Entry 6MPZ (X-ray diffraction, 2.00 A resolution); this record covers chains A and M.

# Chain A
Protein: Double Glycine Motif Protease domain from AMS/PCAT Transporter
From: Lachnospiraceae bacterium C6A11
Sequence (147 residues; each row starts with the number of its first residue):
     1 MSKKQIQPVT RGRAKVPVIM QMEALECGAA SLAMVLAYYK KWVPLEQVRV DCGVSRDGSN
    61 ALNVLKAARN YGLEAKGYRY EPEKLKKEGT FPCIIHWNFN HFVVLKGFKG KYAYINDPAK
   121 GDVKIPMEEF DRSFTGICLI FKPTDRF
Not modelled in the structure: 1-4, 147
Ligand contacts: 3,6,9,12,15,18-hexaoxaicosane (16P): Arg79, Glu81, Ile137

# Chain M
Protein: peptide aldehyde inhibitor 1 based on the ProcA2.8 leader peptide
From: Prochlorococcus marinus str. MIT 9313
Sequence (14 residues; row label = number of the first residue in the row):
     1 GNLSDDELEG VAGX
Modified / non-standard residues: GLZ (amino-acetaldehyde) at position 14
Ligand contacts: 3,6,9,12,15,18-hexaoxaicosane (16P): Asn2, Leu3, Glu7, Val11

# Interface between chain A and chain M
Contacting residue pairs - 36 pairs, chain A then chain M:
  Ala24(A) - GLZ_14(M)
  Leu25(A) - GLZ_14(M)
  Cys27(A) - Gly13(M)
  Cys27(A) - GLZ_14(M)  covalent bond
  Gly58(A) - Gly13(M)
  Ser59(A) - Ala12(M)
  Ser59(A) - Gly13(M)  hydrogen bond (backbone-backbone)
  Asn60(A) - Glu9(M)
  Asn60(A) - Val11(M)
  Ala61(A) - Leu8(M)  hydrogen bond (backbone-backbone)
  Ala61(A) - Val11(M)  hydrogen bond (backbone-backbone)
  Leu62(A) - Asp5(M)
  Leu62(A) - Leu8(M)  hydrogen bond (backbone-backbone)
  Leu62(A) - Glu9(M)
  Leu65(A) - Leu8(M)  hydrophobic
  Lys76(A) - Gly1(M)
  Gly77(A) - Gly1(M)  hydrogen bond (backbone-backbone)
  Gly77(A) - Asn2(M)  hydrogen bond (backbone-backbone)
  Gly77(A) - Leu3(M)
  Gly77(A) - Leu8(M)
  Tyr78(A) - Gly1(M)
  Tyr78(A) - Asn2(M)
  Tyr78(A) - Leu3(M)
  Arg79(A) - Asn2(M)  hydrogen bond (backbone-side chain)
  Arg79(A) - Leu3(M)
  His96(A) - Val11(M)
  His96(A) - Ala12(M)
  Phe99(A) - Ala12(M)
  Asn100(A) - Gly13(M)
  Asn100(A) - GLZ_14(M)  hydrogen bond (backbone-backbone)
  His101(A) - Gly13(M)
  His101(A) - GLZ_14(M)  hydrogen bond (side chain-backbone)
  Phe102(A) - Val11(M)
  Phe102(A) - Gly13(M)
  Ile137(A) - Leu3(M)  hydrophobic
  Ile137(A) - Val11(M)  hydrophobic
Interface residues without a listed pair, chain A (22 interface residues in all): Gln21, Asp57, Leu139

# Overview
22 residues of chain A and 10 residues of chain M are in contact, with 1 covalent bond and 9 hydrogen bonds.
Polar pairs include Arg79(A)-Asn2(M), His101(A)-GLZ_14(M) and Ser59(A)-Gly13(M). 3,6,9,12,15,18-hexaoxaicosane
is bound between chain A and chain M.
Here chain A is Double Glycine Motif Protease domain from AMS/PCAT Transporter (Lachnospiraceae bacterium
C6A11) and chain M is peptide aldehyde inhibitor 1 based on the ProcA2.8 leader peptide (Prochlorococcus
marinus str. MIT 9313). Entry 6MPZ (Crystal structure of a double glycine motif protease from AMS/PCAT
transporter in complex with the leader ...) was determined by X-ray diffraction.
